Entry 3K0R (X-ray diffraction, 2.42 A resolution); this record covers chain A.

Chain A:
Molecule: Cyclophilin A
From: Homo sapiens
Notes: EC 5.2.1.8
UniProt: P62937 (PPIA_HUMAN); numbering as in UniProt (aligned over 1-165)
Sequence (165 residues; each row starts with the number of its first residue):
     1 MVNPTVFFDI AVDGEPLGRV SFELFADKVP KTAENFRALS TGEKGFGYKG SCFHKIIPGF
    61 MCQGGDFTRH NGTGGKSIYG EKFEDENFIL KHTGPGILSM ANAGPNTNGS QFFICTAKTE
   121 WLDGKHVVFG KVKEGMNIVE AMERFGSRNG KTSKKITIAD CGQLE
Unresolved in the structure: 1
Sequence notes: engineered mutation Lys55 (Arg in P62937)
Swiss-Prot annotation at these positions:
  - modified residue: Met1 (N-acetylmethionine), Val2 (N-acetylvaline), Lys28 (N6-acetyllysine), Lys44 (N6-acetyllysine), Lys76 (N6-acetyllysine), Ser77 (Phosphoserine), Lys82 (N6-acetyllysine), Thr93 (Phosphothreonine), Lys125 (N6-acetyllysine), Lys131 (N6-acetyllysine), Lys133 (N6-acetyllysine)
  - glycosylation: Asn108 (N-linked (GlcNAc...) asparagine)
  - cross-link (Glycyl lysine isopeptide (Lys-Gly)): Lys28 (interchain with G-Cter in SUMO2), Lys82 (interchain with G-Cter in SUMO2)
  - mutagenesis: Phe60 (F60A: Loss of ability to stimulate MAPK/ERK phosphorylation), Arg69 (R69A: No effect on peptidyl-prolyl cis-trans isomerase activity. Reduced interaction with BSG/CD147 and ability to induce leukocyte chemotaxis), His70 (H70A: No effect on peptidyl-prolyl cis-trans isomerase activity. Reduced interaction with BSG/CD147 and ability to induce leukocyte chemotaxis), Thr107 (T107A: No effect on peptidyl-prolyl cis-trans isomerase activity. Reduced interaction with BSG/CD147 and ability to induce leukocyte chemotaxis), Phe113 (F113A: Reduced ability to stimulate MAPK/ERK phosphorylation), Trp121 (W121A: 200-fold decrease of sensitivity to CsA. Reduced ability to stimulate MAPK/ERK phosphorylation; W121E: Loss of peptidyl-prolyl cis-trans isomerase activity ...), Lys125 (K125Q: Acetylation-mimetic mutant; no effect on its interaction with TARDBP; K125R: Loss of acetylation and interaction with TARDBP), His126 (H126A: Loss of peptidyl-prolyl cis-trans isomerase activity and interaction with HCV NS5A. Loss of ability to stimulate MAPK/ERK phosphorylation)
From the paper describing this entry:
  - mutagenesis - R55K: decreased catalytic activity

Overview:
UniProt lists 8 mutagenesis sites. From the paper: R55K reduces catalytic activity.
Chain A is Cyclophilin A (Homo sapiens); the structure, Cryogenic structure of CypA mutant Arg55Lys, was
determined by X-ray diffraction, deposited together with 3K0M, 3K0N, 3K0O, 3K0P and 3K0Q.
